PDB entry 8J9P | electron microscopy, 3.40 A resolution | chains C and G of the 8 polymer chains in the assembly

[Chain C]
Name: Piwi domain-containing protein
Organism: Thermoflavifilum thermophilum
UniProt: A0A1I7NFD7 (A0A1I7NFD7_9BACT); residues 1-507 here = UniProt positions 1-507
Chain sequence (507 residues; numbered 1 to 507; the number before each row is that of its first residue):
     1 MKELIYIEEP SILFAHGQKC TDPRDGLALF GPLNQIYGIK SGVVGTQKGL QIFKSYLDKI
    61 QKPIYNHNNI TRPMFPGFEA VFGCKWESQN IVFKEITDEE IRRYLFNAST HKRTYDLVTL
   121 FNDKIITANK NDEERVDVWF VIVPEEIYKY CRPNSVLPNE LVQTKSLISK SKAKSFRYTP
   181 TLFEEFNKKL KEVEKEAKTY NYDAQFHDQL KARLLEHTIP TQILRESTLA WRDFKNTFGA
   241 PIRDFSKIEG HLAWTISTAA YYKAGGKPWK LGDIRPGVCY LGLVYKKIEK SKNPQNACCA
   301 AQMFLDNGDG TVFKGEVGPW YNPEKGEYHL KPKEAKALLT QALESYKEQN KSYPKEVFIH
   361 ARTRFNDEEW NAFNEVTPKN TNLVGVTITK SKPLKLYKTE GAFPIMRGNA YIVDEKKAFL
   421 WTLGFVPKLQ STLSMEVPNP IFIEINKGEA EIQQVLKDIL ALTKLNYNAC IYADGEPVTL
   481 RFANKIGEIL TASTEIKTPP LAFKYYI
Not modelled in the structure: 145-200
Bound ions: Mg2+: Asn468 (shared with U1(G), A3(G) of chain G)
From the paper describing this entry:
  - mutagenesis - E133A/R135A/D137A: decreased catalytic activity
  - mutagenesis - Y37A/K40A: abolished catalytic activity

[Chain G]
Molecule: 21-nt RNA strand
Sequence (21 nucleotides; numbered 1 to 21; the number before each row is that of its first residue):
     1 UGACGGCUCU AAUCUAUUAG U
Bound ions: Mg2+: U1, A3 (shared with Asn468(C) of chain C)

[Chain C / chain G interface]
Residue-residue contacts (23; chain C residue first):
  His207(C) - U1(G)  salt bridge to the phosphate
  Lys211(C) - U1(G)  salt bridge to the phosphate
  Gln222(C) - U1(G)  hydrogen bond to the phosphate
  Ile223(C) - U1(G)  sugar contact
  Arg225(C) - G2(G)  phosphate contact
  Thr228(C) - G2(G)  phosphate contact
  Phe245(C) - G2(G)  base contact
  His251(C) - G2(G)  base contact
  Leu252(C) - G2(G)  base contact
  Thr255(C) - G2(G)  sugar contact
  Ile256(C) - G2(G)  sugar contact
  Glu324(C) - C14(G)  phosphate contact
  Lys325(C) - A12(G)  phosphate contact
  Lys325(C) - U13(G)  salt bridge to the phosphate
  Gly326(C) - U13(G)  sugar contact
  Lys395(C) - C7(G)  salt bridge to the phosphate
  Leu423(C) - G5(G)  sugar contact
  Asn439(C) - G6(G)  phosphate contact
  Asn466(C) - C4(G)  phosphate contact
  Asn468(C) - A3(G)  hydrogen bond to the phosphate
  Gly475(C) - G5(G)  hydrogen bond to the phosphate
  Arg481(C) - C4(G)  salt bridge to the phosphate
  Ile507(C) - U1(G)  phosphate contact
Also at the interface, not in a pair above, chain C (29 interface residues in all): Leu224, Ile248, Lys263, Ser434, Met435, Ala469, Asp474

[In short]
The interface between chain C and chain G involves 29 residues on one side and 10 on the other, with 3
hydrogen bonds and 5 salt bridges. Polar contacts include Gln222(C)-U1(G), Asn468(C)-A3(G) and
Gly475(C)-G5(G). From the paper: E133A/R135A/D137A of chain C reduce catalytic activity; Y37A/K40A of chain C
abolish catalytic activity.
Here chain C is Piwi domain-containing protein (Thermoflavifilum thermophilum) and chain G is a 21-nt RNA
strand. Entry 8J9P (SPARTA dimer bound with guide-target) was determined by electron microscopy, deposited
together with 8JAY, 8J84, 8J8H and 8J9G.
